Entry 7Z8Y (X-ray diffraction, 2.29 A resolution); this record covers chains A and C of the 5 polymer chains in the assembly.

[Chain A (and C)]
Protein: SUN domain-containing protein 1
Organism: Homo sapiens
Notes: chain C of this document is another copy of the same molecule, construct and numbering; everything in this record applies to it too
UniProt: O94901 (SUN1_HUMAN); numbering as in UniProt (aligned over 616-812)
Sequence (203 residues; row label = number of the first residue in the row):
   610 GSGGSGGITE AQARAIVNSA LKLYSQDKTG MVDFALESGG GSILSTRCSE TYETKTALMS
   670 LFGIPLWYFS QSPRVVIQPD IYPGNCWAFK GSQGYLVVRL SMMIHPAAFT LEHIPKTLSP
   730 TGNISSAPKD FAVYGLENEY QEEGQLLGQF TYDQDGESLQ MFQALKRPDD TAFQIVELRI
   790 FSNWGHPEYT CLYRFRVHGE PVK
Not modelled in the structure: 610-617, 812
Sequence notes: expression tag (610-615)
Disulfides: C695-C800
Ion coordination: K+: V684, Q687, D689, N694, Y802

[Interface between chain A and chain C]
Residue-residue contacts (39):
  V626(A) - V626(C)  hydrophobic
  A629(A) - V626(C)  hydrophobic
  A629(A) - L630(C)
  L630(A) - L630(C)  hydrophobic
  Y633(A) - Y633(C)
  Y633(A) - S634(C)
  L667(A) - R683(C)  hydrogen bond (backbone-side chain)
  S669(A) - R683(C)  hydrogen bond
  F671(A) - L667(C)  hydrophobic
  F671(A) - M668(C)  hydrophobic
  F671(A) - W676(C)
  F671(A) - F678(C)
  G672(A) - F678(C)
  I673(A) - W676(C)  hydrophobic
  Y691(A) - D636(C)  hydrogen bond
  Y691(A) - L645(C)  hydrophobic
  Y691(A) - S647(C)
  Y691(A) - P688(C)
  P692(A) - L645(C)
  P692(A) - S647(C)  hydrogen bond (backbone-side chain)
  P692(A) - G648(C)  hydrogen bond (backbone-backbone)
  G693(A) - S647(C)
  N694(A) - S647(C)
  P724(A) - Q635(C)
  T726(A) - Q635(C)  hydrogen bond
  T726(A) - G639(C)
  T726(A) - M640(C)
  T726(A) - V641(C)  hydrogen bond (backbone-backbone)
  L727(A) - Q635(C)
  L727(A) - M640(C)
  L727(A) - V641(C)
  S728(A) - V641(C)
  P729(A) - V641(C)  hydrophobic
  P729(A) - F643(C)
  P729(A) - S710(C)
  P729(A) - M711(C)
  P729(A) - P810(C)
  T730(A) - M711(C)
  E766(A) - K631(C)  salt bridge
Other interface residues (no listed pair), chain A (23 interface residues in all): I625, K637, M668
Other interface residues (no listed pair), chain C (27 interface residues in all): E619, R623, S681, R803

[Summary]
The interface between chain A and chain C involves 23 residues on one side and 27 on the other; the contacts
include 7 hydrogen bonds and 1 salt bridge. Polar pairs include E766(A)-K631(C), L667(A)-R683(C) and
S669(A)-R683(C).
Both chains are SUN domain-containing protein 1 (Homo sapiens). Entry 7Z8Y (Crystal structure of the
SUN1-KASH6 9:6 complex) was determined by X-ray diffraction together with 8B5X and 8B46 from the same study.
